3WGI - chains A and F of the 4 polymer chains in the assembly; structure by X-ray diffraction, 3.25 A resolution.

Chain A:
Molecule: Redox-sensing transcriptional repressor rex
From: Thermoanaerobacter ethanolicus
UniProt: D5KM69 (D5KM69_THEET); residues 1-224 here = UniProt positions 1-224
Sequence (224 residues; row label = number of the first residue in the row):
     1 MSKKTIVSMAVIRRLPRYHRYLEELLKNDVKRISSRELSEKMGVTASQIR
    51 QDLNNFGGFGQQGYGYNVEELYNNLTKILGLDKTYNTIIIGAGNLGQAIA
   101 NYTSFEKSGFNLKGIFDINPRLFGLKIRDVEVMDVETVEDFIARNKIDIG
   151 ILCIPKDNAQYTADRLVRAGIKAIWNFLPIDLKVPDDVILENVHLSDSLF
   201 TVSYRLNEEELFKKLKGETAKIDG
Unresolved in the structure: 1-3, 221-224
Ligand contacts:
  - beta-NAD+ (NAJ; nicotinamide-adenine-dinucleotide (acidic form)), molecule 1: Ile90, Gly91, Ala92, Gly93, Asn94, Leu95, Gly96, Phe116, Asp117, Ile118, Asn119, Leu122, Val135, Cys153, Ile154, Pro155, Lys156, Thr162, Phe177, Leu178, Pro179, Leu195, Ser196
  - beta-NAD+ (NAJ), molecule 2: Ala98, Ile99, Tyr102, Phe105
What the authors report for this chain:
  - conformationally variable residues: Tyr102, Asp129, Pro179
  - binding site for beta-NAD+: Leu95, Ala98, Ile99, Tyr102, Phe105, Leu195
  - binding site for the 24-nt DNA strand (chain F): Arg14, Ser47, Gln51
  - binding site for the 24-nt DNA strand: Arg50, Gln51
  - specificity-determining residues: Ser47, Gln51

Chain F:
Molecule: 24-nt DNA strand
Sequence (24 nucleotides; each row starts with the number of its first residue):
   299 TAGATTGTTAATCGATTAACAATC

Interface between chain A and chain F:
Residue-residue contacts (16; chain A residue first):
  Ser8(A) - DA313(F)  phosphate contact
  Ala10(A) - DT314(F)  phosphate contact
  Arg14(A) - DT314(F)  salt bridge to the phosphate
  Thr45(A) - DT315(F)  hydrogen bond to the phosphate
  Ser47(A) - DT315(F)  base contact
  Ser47(A) - DA316(F)  hydrogen bond to the base
  Gln48(A) - DT314(F)  hydrogen bond to the phosphate
  Gln48(A) - DT315(F)  base contact
  Arg50(A) - DA317(F)  base contact
  Gln51(A) - DT314(F)  base contact
  Gln51(A) - DT315(F)  hydrogen bond to the base
  Gln61(A) - DC322(F)  hydrogen bond to the phosphate
  Gln62(A) - DA320(F)  base contact
  Gln62(A) - DT321(F)  base contact
  Gln62(A) - DC322(F)  sugar contact
  Gly63(A) - DC322(F)  base contact
Also at the interface, not in a pair above, chain F (9 interface residues in all): DC318

Summary:
11 residues of chain A face 9 of chain F across their interface; the contacts include 5 hydrogen bonds and 1
salt bridge. Polar pairs include Ser47(A)-DA316(F), Gln51(A)-DT315(F) and Thr45(A)-DT315(F). The paper reports
a binding site for beta-NAD+ at Leu95(A), Ala98(A) and Ile99(A) among others; a binding site for the 24-nt DNA
strand (chain F) at Arg14(A), Ser47(A) and Gln51(A).
Chain A is Redox-sensing transcriptional repressor rex (Thermoanaerobacter ethanolicus) and chain F is a 24-nt
DNA strand; the structure, Crystal structure of RSP in complex with beta-NAD+ and operator DNA, was determined
by X-ray diffraction (same publication as 3WG9 and 3WGH).
